5CO2 - chains B and D of the 4 polymer chains in the assembly; structure by X-ray diffraction, 1.70 A resolution.

== Chain B (and D) ==
Name: Insulin
Source organism: Homo sapiens
Notes: chain D of this document is another copy of the same molecule, construct and numbering; everything in this record applies to it too
Reference sequence: P01308 (INS_HUMAN); residues 1-30 here correspond to UniProt positions 25-54 (UniProt number = residue number + 24)
Sequence (30 residues; numbered 1 to 30; the number before each row is that of its first residue):
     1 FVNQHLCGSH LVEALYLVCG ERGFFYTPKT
Ion coordination: Zn2+ near H10 (its only coordinating residue here)

== Interface between chain B and chain D ==
Contacting residue pairs (30; chain B residue first):
  G8(B) with Y16(D)
  S9(B) with E13(D), hydrogen bond; Y16(D)
  V12(B) with V12(D); Y16(D), hydrophobic; F24(D), hydrophobic
  E13(B) with S9(D); E13(D)
  Y16(B) with G8(D); S9(D); V12(D), hydrophobic; Y26(D)
  G20(B) with Y26(D); P28(D)
  E21(B) with P28(D); T30(D)
  G23(B) with Y26(D); P28(D)
  F24(B) with V12(D), hydrophobic; F24(D), hydrophobic; F25(D); Y26(D), hydrogen bond (backbone-backbone)
  F25(B) with F24(D); F25(D), hydrophobic
  Y26(B) with Y16(D), hydrophobic; G23(D); F24(D), hydrogen bond (backbone-backbone)
  P28(B) with E21(D); G23(D)
  K29(B) with E21(D)
Interface residues without a listed pair, chain D (14 interface residues in all): G20, R22

== Summary ==
Chain B and chain D form an interface of 13 and 14 residues respectively; the contacts include 3 hydrogen
bonds. Polar pairs include S9(B)-E13(D) and F24(B)-Y26(D).
Both chains are Insulin (Homo sapiens). Entry 5CO2 (Crystalization of human zinc insulin at pH 5.5) was
determined by X-ray diffraction.
